PDB entry 8RDM | X-ray diffraction, 1.75 A resolution | chain A

[Chain A]
Name: DtpM
Organism: Xenorhabdus doucetiae FRM16
Amino-acid sequence (352 residues; row label = number of the first residue in the row):
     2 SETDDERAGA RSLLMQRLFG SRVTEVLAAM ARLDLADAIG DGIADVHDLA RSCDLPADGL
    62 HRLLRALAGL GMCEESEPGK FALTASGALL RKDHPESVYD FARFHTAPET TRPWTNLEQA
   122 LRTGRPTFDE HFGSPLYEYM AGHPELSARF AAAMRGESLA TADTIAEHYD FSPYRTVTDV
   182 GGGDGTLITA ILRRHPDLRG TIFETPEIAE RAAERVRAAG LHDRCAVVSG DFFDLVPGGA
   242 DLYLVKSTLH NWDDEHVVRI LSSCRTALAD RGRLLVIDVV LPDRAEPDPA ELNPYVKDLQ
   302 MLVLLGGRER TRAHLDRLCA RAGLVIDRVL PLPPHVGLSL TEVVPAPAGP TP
Disordered / not traced: 2-9, 350-353
Small-molecule neighbours: S-adenosylhomocysteine (SAH): Tyr138, Phe151, Met155, Ser159, Gly182, Gly183, Gly184, Glu205, Thr206, Ile209, Gly231, Asp232, Phe233, Phe234, Lys247, Ser248, Thr249, Asn252, Trp253
From the paper describing this entry:
  - catalytic residues: His251, Asn252

[Overview]
Ligands of chain A: S-adenosylhomocysteine. The paper reports catalytic residues His251 and Asn252.
Chain A is DtpM (Xenorhabdus doucetiae FRM16); the structure, Holomycin methyltransferase DtpM with SAH, was
determined by X-ray diffraction, deposited together with 8RDL, 8RDN and 8RDO.
